2C6R - chain A; structure by X-ray diffraction, 2.10 A resolution.

== Chain A ==
Name: DNA-binding stress response protein, dps family
Organism: Deinococcus radiodurans
UniProtKB: Q9RZN1 (Q9RZN1_DEIRA); residues 1-211 here correspond to UniProt positions 31-241 (UniProt number = residue number + 30)
Sequence (211 residues; each row starts with the number of its first residue):
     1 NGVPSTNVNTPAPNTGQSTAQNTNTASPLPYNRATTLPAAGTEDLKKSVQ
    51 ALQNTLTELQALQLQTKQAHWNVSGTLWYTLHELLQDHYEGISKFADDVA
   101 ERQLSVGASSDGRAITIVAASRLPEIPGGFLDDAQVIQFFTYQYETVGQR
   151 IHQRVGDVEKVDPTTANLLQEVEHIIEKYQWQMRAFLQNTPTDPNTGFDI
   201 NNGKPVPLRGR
Unresolved in the structure: 1-41, 208-211
Ion coordination: Fe ion site 1: His70, Asp97, Glu101; Fe ion site 2 near Asp87 (its only coordinating residue here); Fe ion site 3 near Asp98 (its only coordinating residue here); Fe ion site 4: Asp132, Asp133, Asp193, Ile200; Fe ion site 5 near Glu171 (its only coordinating residue here)
Swiss-Prot annotation at these positions:
  - binding site (Fe cation): His70, Asp97, Glu101
Reported in the primary citation:
  - Fe ion coordination: His70, Asp87, Asp97, Asp98, Glu101, Asp132, Asp133, Glu171, Asp193, Asn195, Ile200
  - Fe ion coordination through a water molecule: His82, Lys94
  - binding site for chloride ion: Lys178
  - conformationally variable residues (side-chain flip): Trp71, Lys94, Asp97, Glu101

== In short ==
His70, Asp97 and Glu101 coordinate Fe ion site 1. Asp132, Asp133, Asp193 and Ile200 form the Fe ion site 4.
Curated annotation (UniProt) lists 3 Fe cation-binding residues. From the paper: a binding site for chloride
ion at Lys178; Fe ion coordination by His70, Asp87 and Asp97 among others.
Chain A is DNA-binding stress response protein, dps family (Deinococcus radiodurans); the structure, Fe-soaked
crystal structure of the DPS92 from deinococcus radiodurans, was determined by X-ray diffraction (same
publication as 2C2J).
